Entry 1N34 (X-ray diffraction, 3.80 A resolution); this record covers chains A and J of the 22 polymer chains in the assembly.

# Chain A
Molecule: 16S ribosomal RNA
Source organism: Thermus thermophilus
Sequence (1522 nucleotides; each row starts with the number of its first residue; note: 42 numbers in that range are skipped by the numbering (no residue carries them; nothing is unmodelled there); a row labelled like 190A-190L holds insertion residues (190A, then the next letters in order); numbering starts at 0):
     0 UUUGUUGGAG AGUUUGAUCC UGGCUCAGGG UGAACGCUGG CGGCGUGCCU AAGACAUGCA
    60 AGUCGUGCGG G
    73 CCGCGGGGUU UU
    88 ACUCCG
    95 UGGUC
   101 AGCGGCGGAC GGGUGAGUAA CGCGUGGGU
  129A G
   130 ACCUACCCGG AAGAGGGGGA CAACCCGGGG AAACUCGGGC UAAUCCCCCA UGUGGACCCG
   190 C
190A-190L CCCUUGGGGUGU
   191 GUCCAAAGGG CUUU
   216 GCCCGCUUCC GGAUGGGCCC GCGUCCCAUC AGCUAGUUGG UGGGGUAAUG GCCCACCAAG
   276 GCGACGACGG GUAGCCGGUC UGAGAGGAUG GCCGGCCACA GGGGCACUGA GACACGGGCC
   336 CCACUCCUAC GGGAGGCAGC AGUUAGGAAU CUUCCGCAAU GGGCGCAAGC CUGACGGAGC
   396 GACGCCGCUU GGAGGAAGAA GCCCUUCGGG GUGUAAACUC CUGAA
   442 CCCGGGACGA AACCCCCGAC GA
   474 GGGGACUGAC GGUACCGGG
   494 GUAAUAGCGC CGGCCAACUC CGUGCCAGCA GCCGCGGUAA UACGGAGGGC GCGAGCGUUA
   554 CCCGGAUUCA CUGGGCGUAA AGGGCGUGUA GGCGGCCUGG GGCGUCCCAU GUGAAAGACC
   614 ACGGCUCAAC CGUGGGGGAG CGUGGGAUAC GCUCAGGCUA GACGGUGGGA GAGGGUGGUG
   674 GAAUUCCCGG AGUAGCGGUG AAAUGCGCAG AUACCGGGAG GAACGCCGAU GGCGAAGGCA
   734 GCCACCUGGU CCACCCGUGA CGCUGAGGCG CGAAAGCGUG GGGAGCAAAC CGGAUUAGAU
   794 ACCCGGGUAG UCCACGCCCU AAACGAUGCG CGCUAGGUCU CUGGGUCU
   848 CCUGGGGGCC GAAGCUAACG CGUUAAGCGC GCCGCCUGGG GAGUACGGCC GCAAGGCUGA
   908 AACUCAAAGG AAUUGACGGG GGCCCGCACA AGCGGUGGAG CAUGUGGUUU AAUUCGAAGC
   968 AACGCGAAGA ACCUUACCAG GCCUUGACAU GCUAGG
 1003A G
  1004 AACCCGGGUG AAAGCCUGGG GUGCCCC
1030A-1030D GCGA
  1031 GGGGAGCCCU AGCACAGGUG CUGCAUGGCC GUCGUCAGCU CGUGCCGUGA GGUGUUGGGU
  1091 UAAGUCCCGC AACGAGCGCA ACCCCCGCCG UUAGUUGCCA GCGGUUCGGC CGGGCACUCU
  1151 AACGGGACUG CCCGCGAAA
  1171 GCGGGAGGAA GGAGGGGACG ACGUCUGGUC AGCAUGGCCC UUACGGCCUG GGCGACACAC
  1231 GUGCUACAAU GCCCACUACA AAGCGAUGCC ACCCGGCAAC GGGGAGCUAA UCGCAAAAAG
  1291 GUGGGCCCAG UUCGGAUUGG GGUCUGCAAC CCGACCCCAU GAAGCCGGAA UCGCUAGUAA
  1351 UCGCGGAUCA G
 1361A C
  1362 CAUGCCGCGG UGAAUACGUU CCCGGGCCUU GUACACACCG CCCGUCACGC CAUGGGAGCG
  1422 GGCUCUACCC GAAGUCGCCG GG
  1446 AGCCUACGGG
  1459 CAGGCGCCGA GGGUAGGGCC CGUGACUGGG GCGAAGUCGU AACAAGGUAG CUGUACCGGA
  1519 AGGUGCGGCU GGAUCACCUC CUUUCU
Disordered / not traced: 0-4, 1535-1538
From the paper describing this entry:
  - conformationally variable residues (order/disorder transition): G530, C1054, A1492, A1493

# Chain J
Molecule: 30S ribosomal protein S10
Source organism: Thermus thermophilus
Reference sequence: Q5SHN7 (RS10_THET8); residues 2-105 here correspond to UniProt positions 1-104 (UniProt number = residue number - 1)
Sequence (104 residues; numbered 2 to 105; the number before each row is that of its first residue):
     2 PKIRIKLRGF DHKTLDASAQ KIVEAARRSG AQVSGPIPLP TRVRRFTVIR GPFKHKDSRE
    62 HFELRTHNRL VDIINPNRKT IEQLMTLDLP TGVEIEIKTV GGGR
Disordered / not traced: 2, 101-105

# Interface between chain A and chain J
Residue-residue contacts (64):
  G963(A) with Phe-54(J), base contact
  A964(A) with Phe-54(J), sugar contact; Lys-55(J), hydrogen bond to the sugar
  A969(A) with Lys-55(J), salt bridge to the phosphate
  C972(A) with Lys-55(J), sugar contact; Lys-57(J), salt bridge to the phosphate
  G973(A) with Ile-50(J), phosphate contact; Pro-53(J), sugar contact; Phe-54(J), base contact; Lys-55(J), hydrogen bond to the sugar
  A974(A) with Ile-50(J), phosphate contact
  A975(A) with Thr-48(J), hydrogen bond to the base; Val-49(J), base contact
  C1059(A) with Arg-51(J), sugar contact; Pro-53(J), base contact
  C1060(A) with Arg-51(J), sugar contact; Gly-52(J), sugar contact; His-56(J), sugar contact
  G1061(A) with His-56(J), hydrogen bond to the sugar
  A1123(A) with Gly-36(J), phosphate contact; Pro-37(J), hydrogen bond to the sugar; Ile-38(J), sugar contact
  G1124(A) with Ser-35(J), sugar contact; Gly-36(J), hydrogen bond to the phosphate; Ile-38(J), sugar contact
  U1125(A) with Ile-4(J), base contact; Arg-5(J), hydrogen bond to the base; Ser-35(J), phosphate contact; Asp-73(J), base contact
  U1150(A) with Leu-40(J), hydrogen bond to the sugar; Pro-41(J), sugar contact; Thr-42(J), phosphate contact
  A1151(A) with Pro-39(J), base contact; Leu-40(J), sugar contact; Pro-41(J), phosphate contact; Thr-42(J), hydrogen bond to the phosphate; His-68(J), hydrogen bond to the phosphate; Arg-70(J), phosphate contact
  A1152(A) with His-13(J), hydrogen bond to the phosphate; Lys-14(J), phosphate contact; His-68(J), salt bridge to the phosphate; Arg-70(J), sugar contact
  C1153(A) with His-13(J), salt bridge to the phosphate; Lys-14(J), phosphate contact
  C1189(A) with Arg-51(J), salt bridge to the phosphate
  G1197(A) with His-56(J), base contact
  G1198(A) with Pro-53(J), base contact; Phe-54(J), sugar contact; Lys-55(J), sugar contact
  U1199(A) with Phe-54(J), sugar contact
  G1253(A) with Val-44(J), sugar contact
  C1254(A) with Arg-43(J), base contact; Val-44(J), phosphate contact; Arg-45(J), salt bridge to the phosphate
  U1278(A) with Lys-99(J), base contact
  A1279(A) with Arg-9(J), salt bridge to the phosphate
  A1280(A) with Arg-9(J), salt bridge to the phosphate; Leu-40(J), sugar contact; Pro-41(J), base contact
  C1366(A) with Arg-60(J), hydrogen bond to the sugar
  C1367(A) with Thr-48(J), hydrogen bond to the sugar; Arg-60(J), sugar contact; His-62(J), sugar contact
  G1368(A) with His-62(J), salt bridge to the phosphate
Other interface residues (no listed pair), chain A (37 interface residues in all): A965, G971, C1115, A1188, G1190, G1202, G1255, U1281
Other interface residues (no listed pair), chain J (40 interface residues in all): Lys-7, Asp-12, Asp-17, Val-34, Arg-46, Ser-59, Glu-61, Arg-66

# In short
37 residues of chain A and 40 residues of chain J are in contact; the contacts include 13 hydrogen bonds and 9
salt bridges. Among the polar pairs are A975(A)/Thr-48(J), U1125(A)/Arg-5(J) and A964(A)/Lys-55(J). The paper
reports conformational variability at G530(A), C1054(A) and A1492(A) among others.
Here chain A is 16S ribosomal RNA and chain J is 30S ribosomal protein S10, both from Thermus thermophilus.
Entry 1N34 (Structure of the Thermus thermophilus 30S ribosomal subunit in the presence of codon and
crystallographically disordered ...) was determined by X-ray diffraction (same publication as 1N32, 1N33 and
1N36).
